PDB entry 5A16 | X-ray diffraction, 2.50 A resolution | chains G and H

== Chain G ==
Molecule: FAB4201 heavy chain
From: Mus musculus
Chain sequence (236 residues; each row starts with the number of its first residue):
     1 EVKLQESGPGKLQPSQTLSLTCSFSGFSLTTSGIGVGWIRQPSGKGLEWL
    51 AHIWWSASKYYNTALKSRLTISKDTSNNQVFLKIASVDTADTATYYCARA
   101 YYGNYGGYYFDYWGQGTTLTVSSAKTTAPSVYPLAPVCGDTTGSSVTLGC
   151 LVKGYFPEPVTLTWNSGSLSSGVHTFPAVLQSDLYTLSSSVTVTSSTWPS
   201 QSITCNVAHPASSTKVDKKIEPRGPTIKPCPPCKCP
Unresolved in the structure: 227-236
Disulfide bonds: Cys22-Cys97, Cys150-Cys205

== Chain H ==
Molecule: FAB4201 heavy chain
From: Mus musculus
Chain sequence (218 residues; row label = number of the first residue in the row):
     1 DIVMTQSPASLAVSLGQRATISCRASQSVSTSSYSYMNWYQQKPGQPPKL
    51 LIKYASNLESGVPARFSGSGSGTDFTLNIHPLEEEDTATYYCQHSWEIPW
   101 TFGGGTKVEIKRADAAPTVSIFPPSSEQLTSGGASVVCFLNNFYPKDINV
   151 KWKIDGSERQNGVLNSWTDQDSKDSTYSMSSTLTLTKDEYERHNSYTCEA
   201 THKTSTSPIVKSFNRNEC
Disulfide bonds: Cys23-Cys92, Cys138-Cys198

== How chain G and chain H interact ==
Pairs across the interface (89; chain G residue first):
  Gln41(G) - Gln42(H)  hydrogen bond
  Gln41(G) - Tyr91(H)  hydrogen bond
  Lys45(G) - Tyr91(H)  hydrogen bond (backbone-side chain)
  Gly46(G) - Tyr91(H)
  Leu47(G) - Pro48(H)  hydrophobic
  Leu47(G) - Tyr91(H)  hydrophobic
  Leu47(G) - Phe102(H)  hydrophobic
  Trp49(G) - Pro99(H)  hydrophobic
  Trp49(G) - Trp100(H)
  His52(G) - Trp100(H)
  Trp54(G) - Trp100(H)  hydrophobic
  Tyr60(G) - Ile98(H)  hydrophobic
  Tyr60(G) - Trp100(H)  hydrophobic
  Tyr61(G) - Ile98(H)
  Thr63(G) - Pro99(H)
  Tyr96(G) - Gln42(H)  hydrogen bond
  Tyr96(G) - Gln46(H)  hydrogen bond (side chain-backbone)
  Tyr96(G) - Pro47(H)  hydrophobic
  Gly103(G) - Tyr54(H)
  Tyr105(G) - Tyr34(H)
  Tyr105(G) - Tyr36(H)  hydrogen bond (backbone-side chain)
  Gly106(G) - Tyr36(H)
  Gly106(G) - Tyr54(H)  hydrogen bond (backbone-side chain)
  Gly107(G) - Tyr36(H)
  Gly107(G) - Tyr54(H)
  Gly107(G) - Ser95(H)
  Tyr108(G) - Asn38(H)  hydrogen bond (backbone-side chain)
  Tyr108(G) - Ser95(H)  hydrogen bond (backbone-side chain)
  Tyr108(G) - Trp100(H)  hydrophobic
  Tyr109(G) - Asn38(H)
  Tyr109(G) - Tyr40(H)
  Tyr109(G) - Leu50(H)  hydrophobic
  Tyr109(G) - Lys53(H)
  Tyr109(G) - Tyr54(H)  hydrophobic
  Phe110(G) - Tyr40(H)  hydrogen bond (backbone-side chain)
  Phe110(G) - Leu50(H)
  Phe110(G) - Gln93(H)
  Phe110(G) - Trp100(H)  hydrophobic
  Phe110(G) - Phe102(H)  hydrophobic
  Asp111(G) - Leu50(H)
  Trp113(G) - Tyr40(H)  hydrophobic
  Trp113(G) - Pro47(H)  hydrophobic
  Trp113(G) - Pro48(H)
  Gly114(G) - Pro47(H)
  Gln115(G) - Gly45(H)
  Gln115(G) - Pro47(H)
  Tyr132(G) - Ser125(H)
  Tyr132(G) - Gln128(H)
  Tyr132(G) - Ser131(H)
  Pro133(G) - Ser125(H)
  Pro133(G) - Glu127(H)
  Leu134(G) - Phe122(H)
  Leu134(G) - Val137(H)  hydrophobic
  Ala135(G) - Phe122(H)
  Val137(G) - Ile121(H)
  Val137(G) - Pro123(H)
  Val137(G) - Phe213(H)  hydrophobic
  Cys138(G) - Cys218(H)  disulfide
  Gly139(G) - Cys218(H)  hydrogen bond (backbone-side chain)
  Thr147(G) - Ser120(H)
  Thr147(G) - Phe122(H)
  Gly149(G) - Phe139(H)
  Leu151(G) - Ser135(H)
  Lys153(G) - Ser135(H)
  Lys153(G) - Thr184(H)
  His174(G) - Asn141(H)
  His174(G) - Asn142(H)  hydrogen bond
  His174(G) - Ser178(H)  hydrogen bond
  Phe176(G) - Phe139(H)  hydrophobic
  Phe176(G) - Asn141(H)
  Phe176(G) - Ser166(H)
  Phe176(G) - Thr168(H)
  Phe176(G) - Ser178(H)
  Phe176(G) - Met179(H)  hydrophobic
  Phe176(G) - Ser180(H)
  Pro177(G) - Ser166(H)  hydrogen bond (backbone-side chain)
  Pro177(G) - Trp167(H)
  Val179(G) - Asn165(H)
  Val179(G) - Ser166(H)
  Gln181(G) - Leu164(H)
  Ser188(G) - Phe139(H)
  Ser188(G) - Ser180(H)  hydrogen bond
  Ser189(G) - Phe139(H)
  Ser190(G) - Phe139(H)
  Ser190(G) - Asn141(H)  hydrogen bond
  Lys218(G) - Glu127(H)  salt bridge
  Arg223(G) - Phe122(H)
  Arg223(G) - Pro123(H)  hydrogen bond (side chain-backbone)
  Arg223(G) - Pro124(H)  hydrogen bond (side chain-backbone)
Other interface residues (no listed pair), chain G (49 interface residues in all): Ile39, Asn62, Pro136, Leu148, Thr175, Thr186
Other interface residues (no listed pair), chain H (47 interface residues in all): Glu59, Asp171, Thr182
Cross-chain cystine bridges: Cys138(G)-Cys218(H)

== Overview ==
49 residues of chain G and 47 residues of chain H are in contact, with 1 disulfide bond, 18 hydrogen bonds and
1 salt bridge. Among the polar pairs are Lys218(G)-Glu127(H), Gln41(G)-Gln42(H) and Gln41(G)-Tyr91(H).
Here chain G is FAB4201 heavy chain and chain H is FAB4201 heavy chain, both from Mus musculus. Entry 5A16
(Crystal structure of Fab4201 raised against Human Erythrocyte Anion Exchanger 1) was determined by X-ray
diffraction.
